1LFL - chains A and D of the 4 polymer chains in the assembly; structure by X-ray diffraction, 2.70 A resolution.

[Chain A]
Protein: Hemoglobin alpha chain
Source organism: Homo sapiens
Reference sequence: P69905 (HBA_HUMAN); residues 1-141 here = UniProt positions 1-141
Chain sequence (141 residues; numbered 1 to 141; the number before each row is that of its first residue):
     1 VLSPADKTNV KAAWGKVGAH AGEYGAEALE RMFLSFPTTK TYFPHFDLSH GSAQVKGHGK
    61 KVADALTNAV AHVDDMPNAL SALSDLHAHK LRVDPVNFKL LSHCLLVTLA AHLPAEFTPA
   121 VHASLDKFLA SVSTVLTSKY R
Curated features (UniProtKB/Swiss-Prot):
  - site: Lys-61 (Not glycated)
  - natural variant: Asp-6 (A6D: In J-Toronto; this construct carries the variant), Ala-13 (A13D: In J-Paris 1/J-Aljezur), Glu-27 (A27E: In Shenyang; this construct carries the variant), Lys-61 (K61N: In Zambia; deletion: In Clinic), Asp-64 (A64D: In Pontoise; this construct carries the variant), Asp-75 (D75A: In Lille; D75G: In Chapel Hill; D75N: In G-Pest), Ala-111 (A111D: In Petah Tikva)
Metal / ion sites: heme Fe near His-87 (its only coordinating residue here)
Ligand contacts: heme (HEM): Met-32, Thr-39, Tyr-42, Phe-43, His-45, Phe-46, His-58, Lys-61, Val-62, Ala-65, Leu-66, Leu-83, Leu-86, His-87, Leu-91, Val-93, Asn-97, Phe-98, Leu-101, Val-132, Leu-136

[Chain D]
Protein: Hemoglobin beta chain
Source organism: Homo sapiens
Reference sequence: P68871 (HBB_HUMAN); residue numbers follow UniProt; this construct covers 1-146
Chain sequence (146 residues; numbered 1 to 146; the number before each row is that of its first residue):
     1 VHLTPEEKSA VTALWGKVNV DEVGGEALGR LLVVYPWTQR FFESFGDLST PDAVMGNPKV
    61 KAHGKKVLGA FSDGLAHLDN LKGTFATLSE LHCDKLHVDP ENFRLLGNVL VCVLAHHFGK
   121 EFTPPVQAAY QKVVAGVANA LAHKYH
Curated features (UniProtKB/Swiss-Prot):
  - natural variant: Leu-3 (H3L: In Graz; this construct carries the variant), Glu-7 (E7A: In G-Makassar; E7K: In Hb C; E7Q: In Machida; E7V: In SKCA), Lys-8 (E8K: In G-Siriraj; this construct carries the variant), Val-11 (A11V: In Iraq-Halabja; this construct carries the variant), Gly-16 (W16G: In Randwick; this construct carries the variant), Val-23 (E23V: In D-Granada; this construct carries the variant), Gly-24 (V24G: In Miyashiro; this construct carries the variant), Gly-25 (G25D: In Moscva; G25R: In Riverdale-Bronx; G25V: In Savannah), Leu-32 (L32P: In Yokohama), Val-33 (L33V: In Muscat; this construct carries the variant), Arg-40 (Q40R: In Tianshui; this construct carries the variant), Phe-42 (F42Y: In Mequon; deletion: In Bruxelles), 11 further natural variant entries in UniProt
Metal / ion sites: heme Fe near His-92 (its only coordinating residue here)
Ligand contacts: heme (HEM): Leu-31, Thr-38, Phe-41, Phe-42, His-63, Lys-66, Val-67, Ala-70, Phe-71, Phe-85, Leu-88, Leu-91, His-92, Leu-96, Val-98, Asn-102, Phe-103, Leu-106, Leu-141

[Interface between chain A and chain D]
Residue-residue contacts (27):
  Pro-37(A) with His-146(D)
  Thr-38(A) with Pro-100(D); Tyr-145(D)
  Lys-40(A) with His-146(D), hydrogen bond (side chain-backbone)
  Thr-41(A) with His-97(D); Val-98(D); Tyr-145(D)
  Tyr-42(A) with Asp-99(D), hydrogen bond
  Pro-44(A) with His-97(D)
  Leu-91(A) with Arg-40(D), hydrogen bond (backbone-side chain)
  Arg-92(A) with Pro-36(D); Trp-37(D); Arg-40(D); Glu-43(D), salt bridge
  Asp-94(A) with Trp-37(D), hydrogen bond; Asp-99(D); Glu-101(D); Asn-102(D); Leu-105(D)
  Pro-95(A) with Trp-37(D)
  Val-96(A) with Glu-101(D)
  Asn-97(A) with Asp-99(D), hydrogen bond
  Tyr-140(A) with Pro-36(D); Trp-37(D), hydrophobic
  Arg-141(A) with Val-34(D), hydrogen bond (side chain-backbone); Tyr-35(D); Pro-36(D)
Interface residues without a listed pair, chain D (16 interface residues in all): Gln-39

[Overview]
14 residues of chain A and 16 residues of chain D are in contact; the contacts include 6 hydrogen bonds and 1
salt bridge. Polar pairs include Arg-92(A)/Glu-43(D), Lys-40(A)/His-146(D) and Tyr-42(A)/Asp-99(D). Bound to
chain A: heme. Bound to chain D: heme.
Chain A is Hemoglobin alpha chain and chain D is Hemoglobin beta chain, both from Homo sapiens; the structure,
Deoxy hemoglobin (90% relative humidity), was determined by X-ray diffraction (same publication as 1JY7, 1LFQ,
1LFT, 1LFV, 1LFY and 1LFZ).
